7VCF - chains F and K of the 15 polymer chains in the assembly; structure by electron microscopy, 2.50 A resolution.

# Chain F
Molecule: Toc120
From: Chlamydomonas reinhardtii
UniProtKB: A0A2K3CR90 (A0A2K3CR90_CHLRE); residue numbers follow UniProt; this construct covers 1-967
Amino-acid sequence (967 residues; row label = number of the first residue in the row):
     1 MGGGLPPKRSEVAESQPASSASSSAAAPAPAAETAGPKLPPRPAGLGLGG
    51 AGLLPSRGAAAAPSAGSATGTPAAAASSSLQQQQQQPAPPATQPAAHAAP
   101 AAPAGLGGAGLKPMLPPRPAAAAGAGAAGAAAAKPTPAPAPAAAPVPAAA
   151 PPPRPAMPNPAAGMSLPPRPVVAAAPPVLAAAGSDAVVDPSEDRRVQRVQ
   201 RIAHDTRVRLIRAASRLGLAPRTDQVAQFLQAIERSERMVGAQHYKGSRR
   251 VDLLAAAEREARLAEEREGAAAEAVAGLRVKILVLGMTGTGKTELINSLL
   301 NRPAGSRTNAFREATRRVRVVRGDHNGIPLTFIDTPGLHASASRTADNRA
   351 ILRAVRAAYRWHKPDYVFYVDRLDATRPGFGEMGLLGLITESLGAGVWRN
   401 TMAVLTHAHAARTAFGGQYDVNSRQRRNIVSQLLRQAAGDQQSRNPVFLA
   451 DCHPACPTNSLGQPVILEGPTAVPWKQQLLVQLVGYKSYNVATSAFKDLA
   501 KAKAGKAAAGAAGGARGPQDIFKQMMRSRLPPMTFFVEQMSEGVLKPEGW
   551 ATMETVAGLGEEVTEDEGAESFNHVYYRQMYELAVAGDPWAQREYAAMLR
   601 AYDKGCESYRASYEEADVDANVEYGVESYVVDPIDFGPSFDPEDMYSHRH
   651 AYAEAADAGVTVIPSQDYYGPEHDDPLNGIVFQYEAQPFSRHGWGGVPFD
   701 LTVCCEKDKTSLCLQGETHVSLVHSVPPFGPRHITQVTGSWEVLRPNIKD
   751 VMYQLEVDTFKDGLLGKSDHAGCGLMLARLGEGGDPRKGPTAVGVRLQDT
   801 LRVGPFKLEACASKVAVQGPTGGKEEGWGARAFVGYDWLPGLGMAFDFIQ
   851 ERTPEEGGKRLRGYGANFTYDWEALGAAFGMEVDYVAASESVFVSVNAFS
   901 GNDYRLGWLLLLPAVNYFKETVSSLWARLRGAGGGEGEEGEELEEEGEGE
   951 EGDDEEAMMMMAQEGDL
Not modelled in the structure: 1-528, 931-967
Modified positions: T564 (phosphothreonine; TPO)
Bound ions: Mg2+ near E706 (its only coordinating residue here)
Residues lining bound ligands: inositol hexakisphosphate (IHP): S768, H770, R802, K807, E809

# Chain K
Molecule: Toc10
From: Chlamydomonas reinhardtii
UniProtKB: A0A2K3E4D9 (A0A2K3E4D9_CHLRE); numbering as in UniProt (aligned over 1-98)
Amino-acid sequence (98 residues; row label = number of the first residue in the row):
     1 MKLVKTVSKLAGAAVGMLPAGQAGLAVKVALGVAFAFWWTSGPGADEEMD
    51 AKAQQEPDRRSQYTRHYAFKGRGRKEFLRSDMKNDANELVPTRGAAGL
Not modelled in the structure: 1-25, 94-98

# How chain F and chain K interact
Pairs across the interface (67; chain F residue first):
  P531(F) - A68(K)  hydrophobic
  F535(F) - H66(K)
  E538(F) - Y63(K)  hydrogen bond (backbone-side chain)
  Q539(F) - Y63(K)
  Q539(F) - R65(K)  hydrogen bond (backbone-side chain)
  E542(F) - Y63(K)  hydrogen bond
  E542(F) - R65(K)  salt bridge
  E542(F) - L78(K)
  V544(F) - L78(K)
  V544(F) - R79(K)  hydrogen bond (backbone-backbone)
  L545(F) - F77(K)
  L545(F) - R79(K)
  K546(F) - F77(K)  hydrogen bond (backbone-backbone)
  K546(F) - R79(K)
  K546(F) - M82(K)
  E548(F) - M82(K)
  A551(F) - N87(K)
  A551(F) - E88(K)
  A551(F) - L89(K)
  T552(F) - E88(K)
  T552(F) - L89(K)  hydrogen bond (backbone-backbone)
  M553(F) - L89(K)
  E554(F) - E88(K)
  Y609(F) - V90(K)
  Y609(F) - P91(K)
  R610(F) - P91(K)
  Y613(F) - P91(K)  hydrogen bond (side chain-backbone)
  Y613(F) - R93(K)
  D617(F) - R93(K)  salt bridge
  C704(F) - R72(K)
  E706(F) - K70(K)  salt bridge
  C713(F) - K70(K)
  Q715(F) - Y67(K)
  Q715(F) - K70(K)
  Q715(F) - R72(K)  hydrogen bond
  G716(F) - Y67(K)
  E717(F) - Y67(K)
  E717(F) - R74(K)  salt bridge
  H719(F) - F77(K)
  Q736(F) - F77(K)
  S740(F) - R74(K)  hydrogen bond
  E742(F) - Y67(K)
  E742(F) - A68(K)  hydrogen bond (side chain-backbone)
  E742(F) - F69(K)  hydrogen bond (side chain-backbone)
  L744(F) - F69(K)  hydrophobic
  I748(F) - F69(K)  hydrophobic
  D750(F) - F69(K)
  M752(F) - F69(K)  hydrophobic
  E756(F) - R65(K)  salt bridge
  H770(F) - R79(K)  hydrogen bond
  L780(F) - F69(K)  hydrophobic
  A866(F) - R60(K)
  D884(F) - R60(K)  salt bridge
  Y885(F) - R60(K)  hydrogen bond (backbone-side chain)
  V886(F) - R60(K)
  S891(F) - Q55(K)  hydrogen bond
  F893(F) - Q55(K)
  F893(F) - R59(K)
  V894(F) - R59(K)  hydrogen bond (backbone-side chain)
  S895(F) - R59(K)
  W908(F) - K28(K)
  L911(F) - G32(K)
  L911(F) - V33(K)
  L912(F) - T40(K)
  V915(F) - F37(K)  hydrophobic
  N916(F) - T40(K)
  K919(F) - F37(K)
Interface residues without a listed pair, chain F (63 interface residues in all): G543, P547, C606, E614, V681, Q687, G693, D700, T702, T738, W741, V751, R831, G865, S889
Interface residues without a listed pair, chain K (32 interface residues in all): A36, W39, K75, K83, T92

# Overview
Chain F and chain K form an interface of 63 and 32 residues respectively; the contacts include 15 hydrogen
bonds and 6 salt bridges. Polar pairs include E542(F)-R65(K), D617(F)-R93(K) and E706(F)-K70(K). Chain F binds
inositol hexakisphosphate.
Chain F is Toc120 and chain K is Toc10, both from Chlamydomonas reinhardtii; the structure, Cryo-EM structure
of Chlamydomonas TOC-TIC supercomplex, was determined by electron microscopy.
